1EVF - chain A; structure by X-ray diffraction, 1.70 A resolution.

[Chain A]
Molecule: Thymidylate synthase
Organism: Escherichia coli
Notes: EC 2.1.1.45
UniProtKB: P0A884 (TYSY_ECOLI); residue numbers follow UniProt; this construct covers 1-264
Sequence (264 residues; each row starts with the number of its first residue):
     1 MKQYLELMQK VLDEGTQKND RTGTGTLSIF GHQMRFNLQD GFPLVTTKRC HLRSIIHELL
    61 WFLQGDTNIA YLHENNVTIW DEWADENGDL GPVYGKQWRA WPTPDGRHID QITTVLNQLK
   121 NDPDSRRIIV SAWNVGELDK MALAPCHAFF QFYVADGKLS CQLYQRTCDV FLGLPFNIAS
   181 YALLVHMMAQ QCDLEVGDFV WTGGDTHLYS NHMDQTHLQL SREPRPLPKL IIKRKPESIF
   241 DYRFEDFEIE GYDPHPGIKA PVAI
Differences from the reference sequence: modified residue (1, 50, 146, 168, 192); engineered mutation T167 (Ser in P0A884)
Modified / non-standard residues: M1 (n-carboxymethionine; CXM); C50, C146, C168, C192 (s,s-(2-hydroxyethyl)thiocysteine; CME)
UniProt features mapped onto this chain:
  - active site: C146 (Nucleophile)
  - binding site (dUMP): R21, R126, R127, R166, C168, D169, N177, H207 to Y209
  - binding site ((6R)-5,10-methylene-5,6,7,8-tetrahydrofolate): H51, D169, A263
  - mutagenesis: C50 (C50Y: Shows 0.2% of wild-type catalytic activity, but substrate affinity is not affected), R126 (R126E: Shows 2000-fold decrease in catalytic activity and 600-fold decrease in affinity for dUMP), N177 (N177A: Shows 200-fold decrease in catalytic activity, 20-fold decrease in affinity for dUMP, and 10-fold decrease in affinity for mTHF)

[Summary]
From UniProt: active-site residue C146, 10 dUMP-binding residues, 3
(6R)-5,10-methylene-5,6,7,8-tetrahydrofolate-binding residues and 3 mutagenesis sites.
Chain A is Thymidylate synthase (Escherichia coli); the structure, Crystal structure analysis of CYS167 mutant
of escherichia coli, was determined by X-ray diffraction together with 1EV5, 1EV8 and 1EVG from the same
study.
